PDB entry 4LV1 | X-ray diffraction, 1.74 A resolution | chain A

# Chain A
Name: Beta-lactamase
Organism: Escherichia coli
Notes: EC 3.5.2.6
Reference sequence: P00811 (AMPC_ECOLI); residues 4-361 here correspond to UniProt positions 20-377 (UniProt number = residue number + 16)
Amino-acid sequence (358 residues; numbered 4 to 361; the number before each row is that of its first residue):
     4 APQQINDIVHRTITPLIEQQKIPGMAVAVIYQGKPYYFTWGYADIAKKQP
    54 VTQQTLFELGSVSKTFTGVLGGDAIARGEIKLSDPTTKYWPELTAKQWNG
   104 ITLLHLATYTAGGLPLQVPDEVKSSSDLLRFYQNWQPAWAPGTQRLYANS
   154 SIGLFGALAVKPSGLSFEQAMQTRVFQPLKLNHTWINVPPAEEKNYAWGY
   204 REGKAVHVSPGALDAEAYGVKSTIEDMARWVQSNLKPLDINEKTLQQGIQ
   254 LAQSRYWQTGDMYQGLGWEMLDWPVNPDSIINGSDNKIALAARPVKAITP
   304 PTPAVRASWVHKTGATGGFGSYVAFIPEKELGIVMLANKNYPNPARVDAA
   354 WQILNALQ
Curated features (UniProtKB/Swiss-Prot):
  - active site: S64 (Acyl-ester intermediate)
  - binding site (a beta-lactam): S64, Q120, Y150, N152, A318, N343
Covalent attachments: [1-(3-chlorophenyl)-1H-pyrazol-4-yl]boronic acid (NL9) linked to S64
Ligand contacts:
  - NL9 ([1-(3-chlorophenyl)-1H-pyrazol-4-yl]boronic acid), molecule 1: G63, K67, L119, Q120, Y150, N152, V211, Y221, K315, G317, A318, T319
  - NL9, molecule 2: I78, L85, L254, S257, Y259, P303, P304, P306
Reported in the primary citation:
  - catalytic residues: S64 (citing earlier work)
  - binding site for NL9: S64, Q120, Y150, N152, Y221, A318

# Summary
Ligands of chain A: compound NL9. Covalently linked compound NL9: at S64. From UniProt: active-site residue
S64 and 6 beta-lactam-binding residues. The paper reports the catalytic residue S64; a binding site for NL9 at
S64, Q120 and Y150 among others.
Chain A is Beta-lactamase (Escherichia coli); the structure, AmpC beta-lactamase in complex with
[1-(3-chlorophenyl)-1H-pyrazol-4-yl] boronic acid, was determined by X-ray diffraction together with 4M8T,
4LV0, 4LV2 and 4LV3 from the same study.
